PDB entry 9JAZ | electron microscopy, 3.00 A resolution | chains F and E of the 12 polymer chains in the assembly

== Chain F (and E) ==
Protein: Amyloid-beta precursor protein
Notes: chain E of this document is another copy of the same molecule, construct and numbering; everything in this record applies to it too
Reference sequence: P05067 (A4_HUMAN); residues 1-42 here correspond to UniProt positions 672-713 (UniProt number = residue number + 671)
Chain sequence (42 residues; numbered 1 to 42; the number before each row is that of its first residue):
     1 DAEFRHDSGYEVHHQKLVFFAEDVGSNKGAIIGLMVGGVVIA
Not modelled in the structure: 1-8
Differences from the reference sequence: modified residue (23)
Modified / non-standard residues: D23 (D-aspartic acid; DAS)

== How chain F and chain E interact ==
Pairs across the interface (77):
  G9(F) with G9(E); Y10(E), hydrogen bond (backbone-backbone)
  Y10(F) with Y10(E), hydrophobic; V36(E)
  E11(F) with Y10(E), hydrogen bond (backbone-backbone); E11(E); V12(E), hydrogen bond (backbone-backbone)
  V12(F) with V12(E); V36(E), hydrophobic
  H13(F) with V12(E), hydrogen bond (backbone-backbone); H13(E); H14(E), hydrogen bond (backbone-backbone)
  H14(F) with H13(E); H14(E), hydrogen bond (backbone-backbone); Q15(E), hydrogen bond (backbone-backbone)
  Q15(F) with V12(E); Q15(E), hydrogen bond; L34(E)
  K16(F) with Q15(E), hydrogen bond (backbone-backbone); K16(E); L17(E), hydrogen bond (backbone-backbone)
  L17(F) with L17(E); L34(E), hydrophobic
  V18(F) with L17(E), hydrogen bond (backbone-backbone); V18(E); F19(E), hydrogen bond (backbone-backbone)
  F19(F) with F19(E), hydrophobic
  F20(F) with F19(E), hydrogen bond (backbone-backbone); F20(E), hydrophobic; A21(E), hydrogen bond (backbone-backbone)
  A21(F) with A21(E)
  E22(F) with A21(E), hydrogen bond (backbone-backbone); E22(E); D23(E), hydrogen bond (backbone-backbone); V24(E)
  D23(F) with D23(E); V24(E), hydrogen bond (backbone-backbone)
  V24(F) with V24(E)
  G25(F) with V24(E), hydrogen bond (backbone-backbone); G25(E); S26(E), hydrogen bond (backbone-backbone)
  S26(F) with S26(E)
  N27(F) with N27(E), hydrogen bond
  K28(F) with N27(E), hydrogen bond (backbone-backbone)
  G29(F) with N27(E), hydrogen bond (backbone-backbone); G29(E)
  A30(F) with G29(E), hydrogen bond (backbone-backbone); A30(E); I31(E), hydrogen bond (backbone-backbone)
  I31(F) with N27(E); I31(E)
  I32(F) with I31(E), hydrogen bond (backbone-backbone); I32(E); G33(E), hydrogen bond (backbone-backbone)
  G33(F) with G33(E), hydrogen bond (backbone-backbone); L34(E), hydrogen bond (backbone-backbone)
  L34(F) with L34(E)
  M35(F) with L34(E), hydrogen bond (backbone-backbone); M35(E); V36(E), hydrogen bond (backbone-backbone)
  V36(F) with V36(E)
  G37(F) with M35(E); V36(E), hydrogen bond (backbone-backbone); G37(E); G38(E)
  G38(F) with G38(E)
  V39(F) with M35(E), hydrophobic; G38(E), hydrogen bond (backbone-backbone); V39(E); V40(E), hydrogen bond (backbone-backbone)
  V40(F) with V40(E)
  I41(F) with K28(E); G29(E); A30(E); V40(E), hydrogen bond (backbone-backbone); I41(E); A42(E), hydrogen bond (backbone-backbone)
Also at the interface, not in a pair above, chain F (34 interface residues in all): A42

== Summary ==
The chain F/chain E interface involves 34 residues from each chain, with 35 hydrogen bonds. Polar pairs
include Q15(F)-Q15(E), N27(F)-N27(E) and G9(F)-Y10(E).
Chain F and chain E are both Amyloid-beta precursor protein; the structure, Cryo-EM structure of the class I
amyloid-beta 42 fibril containing a D-Asp at position 23, was determined by electron microscopy, deposited
together with 9JB0, 9JB1 and 9JB2.
